Entry 5DTD (X-ray diffraction, 2.64 A resolution); this record covers chains B and D of the 4 polymer chains in the assembly.

# Chain B
Molecule: DNA-binding protein Fis
Source organism: Escherichia coli
UniProtKB: P0A6R3 (FIS_ECOLI); residues 1-98 here = UniProt positions 1-98
Amino-acid sequence (98 residues; row label = number of the first residue in the row):
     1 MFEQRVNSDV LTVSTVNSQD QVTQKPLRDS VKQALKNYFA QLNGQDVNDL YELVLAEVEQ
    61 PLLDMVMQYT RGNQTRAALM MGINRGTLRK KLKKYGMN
Curated features (UniProtKB/Swiss-Prot):
  - DNA-binding region: Gln-74 to Lys-93 (H-T-H motif)
  - region: Asn-17 to Gly-44 (Required for the stimulation of HIN-mediated recombination)
From the paper describing this entry:
  - binding site for the 27-nt DNA strand: Gln-74, Thr-75
  - mutagenesis - N73A (140-fold): decreased binding to F1
  - mutagenesis - R71A, T75A: unchanged binding to F1
  - mutagenesis - R71A: decreased binding to F27
  - mutagenesis - R71A: decreased binding to F28
  - mutagenesis - R71A: decreased binding to F1+/-8G

# Chain D
Molecule: 27-nt DNA strand
Sequence (27 nucleotides; numbered 1 to 27; the number before each row is that of its first residue):
     1 AAATTCGCTC AAAATTCAAA CGAATTT

# How chain B and chain D interact
Contacting residue pairs (8; chain B residue first):
  Ile-83(B) / DC17(D)  phosphate contact
  Asn-84(B) / DC17(D)  hydrogen bond to the phosphate
  Asn-84(B) / DA18(D)  hydrogen bond to the phosphate
  Arg-85(B) / DA20(D)  base contact
  Thr-87(B) / DT16(D)  sugar contact
  Thr-87(B) / DC17(D)  hydrogen bond to the phosphate
  Lys-90(B) / DT15(D)  sugar contact
  Lys-90(B) / DT16(D)  salt bridge to the phosphate
Other interface residues (no listed pair), chain B (7 interface residues in all): Gly-82, Lys-91

# Summary
7 residues of chain B and 5 residues of chain D are in contact, with 3 hydrogen bonds and 1 salt bridge. Polar
contacts include Asn-84(B)/DC17(D), Asn-84(B)/DA18(D) and Thr-87(B)/DC17(D). The paper reports a binding site
for the 27-nt DNA strand at Gln-74(B) and Thr-75(B); N73A of chain B reduces binding to F1; 3 substitutions
were tested in all.
Chain B is DNA-binding protein Fis (Escherichia coli) and chain D is a 27-nt DNA strand; the structure,
Crystal structure of Fis bound to 27bp DNA F1-8C (AAATTCGTTTGAATTTTGAGCGAATTT), was determined by X-ray
diffraction, deposited together with 5DS9, 5E3L, 5E3M, 5E3N and 5E3O.
